Entry 3BZF (X-ray diffraction, 2.50 A resolution); this record covers chains A and P of the 3 polymer chains in the assembly.

[Chain A]
Molecule: HLA class I histocompatibility antigen, alpha chain E
Source organism: Homo sapiens
UniProt: P13747 (HLAE_HUMAN); residues 1-276 here correspond to UniProt positions 22-297 (UniProt number = residue number + 21)
Amino-acid sequence (276 residues; numbered 1 to 276; the number before each row is that of its first residue):
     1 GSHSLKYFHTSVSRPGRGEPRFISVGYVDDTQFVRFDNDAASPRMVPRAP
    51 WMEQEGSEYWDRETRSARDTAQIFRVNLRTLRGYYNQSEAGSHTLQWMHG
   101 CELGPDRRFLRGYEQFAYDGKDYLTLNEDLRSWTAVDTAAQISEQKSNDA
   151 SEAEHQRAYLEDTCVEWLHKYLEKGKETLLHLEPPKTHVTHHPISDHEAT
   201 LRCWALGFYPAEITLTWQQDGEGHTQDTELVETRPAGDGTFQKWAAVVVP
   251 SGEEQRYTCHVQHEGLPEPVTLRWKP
Cystine bridges: Cys101-Cys164, Cys203-Cys259
UniProt features mapped onto this chain:
  - region: Lys275, Pro276 (Connecting peptide)
  - binding site (a peptide antigen): Tyr7, Glu63, Ser66, Asn77, Tyr84, Ser143, Lys146, Gln156, Tyr159, Tyr171
  - glycosylation: Asn86 (N-linked (GlcNAc...) asparagine)

[Chain P]
Molecule: leader peptide of HLA class I histocompatibility antigen, Cw-7 alpha chain
UniProt: P10321 (1C07_HUMAN); residues 1-9 here correspond to UniProt positions 3-11 (UniProt number = residue number + 2)
Amino-acid sequence (9 residues; row label = number of the first residue in the row):
     1 VMAPRALLL

[Chain A / chain P interface]
Residue-residue contacts (44; chain A residue first):
  Tyr7(A) - Val1(P)  hydrogen bond (side chain-backbone)
  Tyr7(A) - Met2(P)
  His9(A) - Met2(P)
  Ser24(A) - Met2(P)
  Met45(A) - Met2(P)  hydrophobic
  Tyr59(A) - Val1(P)  hydrophobic
  Glu63(A) - Val1(P)
  Glu63(A) - Met2(P)  hydrogen bond (side chain-backbone)
  Ser66(A) - Met2(P)  hydrogen bond
  Ser66(A) - Ala3(P)
  Ala67(A) - Met2(P)  hydrophobic
  Thr70(A) - Ala6(P)
  Ile73(A) - Ala6(P)
  Ile73(A) - Leu7(P)
  Ile73(A) - Leu8(P)  hydrophobic
  Phe74(A) - Ala6(P)  hydrophobic
  Val76(A) - Leu8(P)  hydrophobic
  Asn77(A) - Leu7(P)  hydrogen bond (side chain-backbone)
  Asn77(A) - Leu8(P)
  Asn77(A) - Leu9(P)  hydrogen bond (side chain-backbone)
  Thr80(A) - Leu9(P)
  Leu81(A) - Leu9(P)  hydrophobic
  Tyr84(A) - Leu9(P)  hydrogen bond (side chain-backbone)
  Leu95(A) - Leu9(P)  hydrophobic
  Trp97(A) - Ala3(P)  hydrophobic
  Trp97(A) - Ala6(P)  hydrophobic
  His99(A) - Ala3(P)  hydrogen bond (side chain-backbone)
  Tyr123(A) - Leu9(P)  hydrophobic
  Leu124(A) - Leu9(P)  hydrophobic
  Trp133(A) - Leu7(P)  hydrophobic
  Ser143(A) - Leu9(P)  hydrogen bond (side chain-backbone)
  Lys146(A) - Leu8(P)
  Lys146(A) - Leu9(P)  hydrogen bond (side chain-backbone)
  Ser147(A) - Leu7(P)
  Glu152(A) - Arg5(P)  salt bridge
  Glu152(A) - Leu7(P)
  His155(A) - Arg5(P)
  Gln156(A) - Arg5(P)  hydrogen bond (side chain-backbone)
  Tyr159(A) - Val1(P)  hydrogen bond (side chain-backbone)
  Tyr159(A) - Met2(P)
  Tyr159(A) - Ala3(P)
  Tyr159(A) - Pro4(P)
  Trp167(A) - Val1(P)
  Tyr171(A) - Val1(P)  hydrogen bond (side chain-backbone)
Other interface residues (no listed pair), chain A (35 interface residues in all): Leu5, Arg62, Phe116, Thr163

[Overview]
Chain A and chain P form an interface of 35 and 9 residues respectively, with 12 hydrogen bonds and 1 salt
bridge. Polar pairs include Glu152(A)-Arg5(P), Tyr7(A)-Val1(P) and Glu63(A)-Met2(P). Curated annotation
(UniProt) lists 10 peptide antigen-binding residues on chain A.
Here chain A is HLA class I histocompatibility antigen, alpha chain E (Homo sapiens) and chain P is leader
peptide of HLA class I histocompatibility antigen, Cw-7 alpha chain. Entry 3BZF (The human non-classical major
histocompatibility complex molecule HLA-E) was determined by X-ray diffraction (same publication as 3BZE).
